Entry 6BJH (X-ray diffraction, 2.58 A resolution); this record covers chains A and B of the 4 polymer chains in the assembly.

Chain A (and B):
Molecule: RNA silencing suppressor p19
Source organism: Carnation Italian ringspot virus
Notes: chain B of this document is another copy of the same molecule, construct and numbering; everything in this record applies to it too
UniProtKB: Q66104 (P19_CIRV); residue numbers follow UniProt; this construct covers 1-172
Sequence (172 residues; row label = number of the first residue in the row):
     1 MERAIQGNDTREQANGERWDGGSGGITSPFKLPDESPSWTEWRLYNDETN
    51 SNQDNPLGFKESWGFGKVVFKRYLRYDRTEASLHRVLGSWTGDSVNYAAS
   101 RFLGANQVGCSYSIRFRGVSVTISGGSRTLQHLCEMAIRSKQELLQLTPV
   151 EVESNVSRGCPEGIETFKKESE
Disordered / not traced: 1-2, 51-52, 148-172 (chain B: 1-2, 51-53, 150-172)
Sequence notes: engineered mutation Ser-111 (Thr in Q66104)
UniProt features mapped onto this chain:
  - mutagenesis: Trp-39 (W39G: Complete loss of silencing suppression), Trp-42 (W42G: Complete loss of silencing suppression)

How chain A and chain B interact:
Contacting residue pairs - 39 pairs, chain A then chain B:
  Arg-117(A) / Thr-129(B)
  Gly-118(A) / Gly-125(B)
  Gly-118(A) / Gly-126(B)
  Gly-118(A) / Thr-129(B)
  Val-119(A) / Ser-124(B)
  Val-119(A) / His-132(B)
  Val-119(A) / Leu-133(B)  hydrophobic
  Ser-120(A) / Thr-122(B)
  Ser-120(A) / Ile-123(B)
  Ser-120(A) / Ser-124(B)  hydrogen bond (backbone-backbone)
  Val-121(A) / Thr-122(B)
  Val-121(A) / Met-136(B)  hydrophobic
  Thr-122(A) / Ser-120(B)
  Thr-122(A) / Val-121(B)
  Thr-122(A) / Thr-122(B)  hydrogen bond (backbone-backbone)
  Ile-123(A) / Ser-120(B)
  Ser-124(A) / Val-119(B)
  Ser-124(A) / Ser-120(B)  hydrogen bond (backbone-backbone)
  Gly-125(A) / Gly-118(B)
  Thr-129(A) / Arg-117(B)
  Thr-129(A) / Gly-118(B)
  Thr-129(A) / Val-119(B)
  His-132(A) / Val-119(B)
  His-132(A) / Leu-147(B)
  Leu-133(A) / Val-119(B)  hydrophobic
  Glu-135(A) / Leu-147(B)
  Glu-135(A) / Thr-148(B)
  Met-136(A) / Val-121(B)  hydrophobic
  Met-136(A) / Leu-144(B)
  Met-136(A) / Leu-147(B)  hydrophobic
  Arg-139(A) / Glu-143(B)  salt bridge
  Arg-139(A) / Leu-147(B)
  Glu-143(A) / Met-136(B)
  Glu-143(A) / Arg-139(B)
  Glu-143(A) / Glu-143(B)
  Leu-144(A) / Met-136(B)  hydrophobic
  Leu-147(A) / Glu-135(B)
  Leu-147(A) / Met-136(B)  hydrophobic
  Leu-147(A) / Arg-139(B)
Also at the interface, not in a pair above, chain A (21 interface residues in all): Gly-126, Ser-140, Gln-146
Also at the interface, not in a pair above, chain B (22 interface residues in all): Ser-140, Pro-149

Overview:
The interface between chain A and chain B involves 21 residues on one side and 22 on the other; the contacts
include 3 hydrogen bonds and 1 salt bridge. Among the polar pairs are Arg-139(A)/Glu-143(B),
Ser-120(A)/Ser-124(B) and Thr-122(A)/Thr-122(B).
Both chains are RNA silencing suppressor p19 (Carnation Italian ringspot virus). Entry 6BJH (CIRV p19 mutant
T111S in complex with siRNA) was determined by X-ray diffraction together with 6BJG and 6BJV from the same
study.
